Entry 8VFY (electron microscopy, 2.89 A resolution); this record covers chains D and J of the 11 polymer chains in the assembly.

== Chain D ==
Molecule: Histone H2B type 1-J
Organism: Homo sapiens
UniProt: P06899 (H2B1J_HUMAN); residues 0-125 here correspond to UniProt positions 1-126 (UniProt number = residue number + 1)
Sequence (126 residues; numbered 0 to 125; the number before each row is that of its first residue; numbering starts at 0):
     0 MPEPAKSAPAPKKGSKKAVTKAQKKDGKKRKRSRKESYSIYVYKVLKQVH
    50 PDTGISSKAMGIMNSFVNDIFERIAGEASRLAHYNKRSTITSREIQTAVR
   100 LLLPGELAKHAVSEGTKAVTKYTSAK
Unresolved in the structure: 0-29, 125
Swiss-Prot annotation at these positions:
  - modified residue: Pro-1 (N-acetylproline), Glu-2 (ADP-ribosyl glutamic acid), Lys-5 (N6-(2-hydroxyisobutyryl)lysine), Ser-6 (ADP-ribosylserine), Lys-11 (N6-(beta-hydroxybutyryl)lysine), Lys-12 (N6-(2-hydroxyisobutyryl)lysine), Ser-14 (Phosphoserine), Lys-15 (N6-acetyllysine), Lys-16 (N6-(beta-hydroxybutyryl)lysine), Lys-20 (N6-(2-hydroxyisobutyryl)lysine), Lys-23 (N6-(2-hydroxyisobutyryl)lysine), Lys-24 (N6-(2-hydroxyisobutyryl)lysine), Lys-34 (N6-(2-hydroxyisobutyryl)lysine), Glu-35 (PolyADP-ribosyl glutamic acid), Ser-36 (Phosphoserine), Lys-43 (N6-(2-hydroxyisobutyryl)lysine), Lys-46 (N6-(2-hydroxyisobutyryl)lysine), Lys-57 (N6,N6-dimethyllysine), Arg-79 (Dimethylated arginine), Lys-85 (N6,N6,N6-trimethyllysine) and 6 more in UniProt
  - glycosylation: Ser-112 (O-linked (GlcNAc) serine)
  - cross-link (Glycyl lysine isopeptide (Lys-Gly)): Lys-5 (interchain with G-Cter in SUMO2), Lys-20 (interchain with G-Cter in SUMO2), Lys-34 (interchain with G-Cter in ubiquitin), Lys-120 (interchain with G-Cter in ubiquitin)

== Chain J ==
Molecule: 186-nt DNA strand
Sequence (186 nucleotides; row label = number of the first residue in the row):
     1 ATCTTTCCTATTGCTTTAAAGGCAGAGGACTGTATTGATCAGTCCAAACT
    51 TCTTTCTGCATGTACATGGAAAACTGGCCAAGGCAAACACGTCCGGAATG
   101 ATGGTATTTAAGAACAAACATTCCCTGGTATCAGCAAGTACAGTGCCCTG
   151 CTGACAGAGCAGGAGACACAAAGTACCATCTCGGAT
Unresolved in the structure: 172-186

== How chain D and chain J interact ==
Residue-residue contacts (17; chain D residue first):
  Arg-31(D) / DT102(J)  sugar contact
  Ser-32(D) / DG103(J)  phosphate contact
  Arg-33(D) / DG27(J)  sugar contact
  Arg-33(D) / DG28(J)  salt bridge to the phosphate
  Tyr-42(D) / DA20(J)  phosphate contact
  Tyr-42(D) / DG21(J)  phosphate contact
  Gly-53(D) / DA20(J)  phosphate contact
  Ile-54(D) / DA19(J)  sugar contact
  Ile-54(D) / DA20(J)  hydrogen bond to the phosphate
  Ser-55(D) / DA19(J)  phosphate contact
  Ser-56(D) / DA19(J)  hydrogen bond to the phosphate
  Arg-86(D) / DT39(J)  phosphate contact
  Arg-86(D) / DC40(J)  salt bridge to the phosphate
  Ser-87(D) / DA38(J)  phosphate contact
  Ser-87(D) / DT39(J)  hydrogen bond to the phosphate
  Thr-88(D) / DA38(J)  phosphate contact
  Thr-88(D) / DT39(J)  phosphate contact
Also at the interface, not in a pair above, chain D (12 interface residues in all): Lys-57

== In short ==
Chain D and chain J form an interface of 12 and 10 residues respectively, with 3 hydrogen bonds and 2 salt
bridges. Among the polar pairs are Ile-54(D)/DA20(J), Ser-56(D)/DA19(J) and Ser-87(D)/DT39(J).
Chain D is Histone H2B type 1-J (Homo sapiens) and chain J is a 186-nt DNA strand; the structure, Cryo-EM
structure of FoxA1 in complex with ALBN1 nucleosome (class 1), was determined by electron microscopy together
with 8VFX and 8VFZ from the same study.
